Entry 3HOZ (X-ray diffraction, 3.65 A resolution); this record covers chains A and B of the 15 polymer chains in the assembly.

Chain A:
Name: DNA-directed RNA polymerase II subunit RPB1
Organism: Saccharomyces cerevisiae
Notes: EC 2.7.7.6
UniProtKB: P04050 (RPB1_YEAST); numbering as in UniProt (aligned over 1-1733)
Chain sequence (1733 residues; numbered 1 to 1733; the number before each row is that of its first residue):
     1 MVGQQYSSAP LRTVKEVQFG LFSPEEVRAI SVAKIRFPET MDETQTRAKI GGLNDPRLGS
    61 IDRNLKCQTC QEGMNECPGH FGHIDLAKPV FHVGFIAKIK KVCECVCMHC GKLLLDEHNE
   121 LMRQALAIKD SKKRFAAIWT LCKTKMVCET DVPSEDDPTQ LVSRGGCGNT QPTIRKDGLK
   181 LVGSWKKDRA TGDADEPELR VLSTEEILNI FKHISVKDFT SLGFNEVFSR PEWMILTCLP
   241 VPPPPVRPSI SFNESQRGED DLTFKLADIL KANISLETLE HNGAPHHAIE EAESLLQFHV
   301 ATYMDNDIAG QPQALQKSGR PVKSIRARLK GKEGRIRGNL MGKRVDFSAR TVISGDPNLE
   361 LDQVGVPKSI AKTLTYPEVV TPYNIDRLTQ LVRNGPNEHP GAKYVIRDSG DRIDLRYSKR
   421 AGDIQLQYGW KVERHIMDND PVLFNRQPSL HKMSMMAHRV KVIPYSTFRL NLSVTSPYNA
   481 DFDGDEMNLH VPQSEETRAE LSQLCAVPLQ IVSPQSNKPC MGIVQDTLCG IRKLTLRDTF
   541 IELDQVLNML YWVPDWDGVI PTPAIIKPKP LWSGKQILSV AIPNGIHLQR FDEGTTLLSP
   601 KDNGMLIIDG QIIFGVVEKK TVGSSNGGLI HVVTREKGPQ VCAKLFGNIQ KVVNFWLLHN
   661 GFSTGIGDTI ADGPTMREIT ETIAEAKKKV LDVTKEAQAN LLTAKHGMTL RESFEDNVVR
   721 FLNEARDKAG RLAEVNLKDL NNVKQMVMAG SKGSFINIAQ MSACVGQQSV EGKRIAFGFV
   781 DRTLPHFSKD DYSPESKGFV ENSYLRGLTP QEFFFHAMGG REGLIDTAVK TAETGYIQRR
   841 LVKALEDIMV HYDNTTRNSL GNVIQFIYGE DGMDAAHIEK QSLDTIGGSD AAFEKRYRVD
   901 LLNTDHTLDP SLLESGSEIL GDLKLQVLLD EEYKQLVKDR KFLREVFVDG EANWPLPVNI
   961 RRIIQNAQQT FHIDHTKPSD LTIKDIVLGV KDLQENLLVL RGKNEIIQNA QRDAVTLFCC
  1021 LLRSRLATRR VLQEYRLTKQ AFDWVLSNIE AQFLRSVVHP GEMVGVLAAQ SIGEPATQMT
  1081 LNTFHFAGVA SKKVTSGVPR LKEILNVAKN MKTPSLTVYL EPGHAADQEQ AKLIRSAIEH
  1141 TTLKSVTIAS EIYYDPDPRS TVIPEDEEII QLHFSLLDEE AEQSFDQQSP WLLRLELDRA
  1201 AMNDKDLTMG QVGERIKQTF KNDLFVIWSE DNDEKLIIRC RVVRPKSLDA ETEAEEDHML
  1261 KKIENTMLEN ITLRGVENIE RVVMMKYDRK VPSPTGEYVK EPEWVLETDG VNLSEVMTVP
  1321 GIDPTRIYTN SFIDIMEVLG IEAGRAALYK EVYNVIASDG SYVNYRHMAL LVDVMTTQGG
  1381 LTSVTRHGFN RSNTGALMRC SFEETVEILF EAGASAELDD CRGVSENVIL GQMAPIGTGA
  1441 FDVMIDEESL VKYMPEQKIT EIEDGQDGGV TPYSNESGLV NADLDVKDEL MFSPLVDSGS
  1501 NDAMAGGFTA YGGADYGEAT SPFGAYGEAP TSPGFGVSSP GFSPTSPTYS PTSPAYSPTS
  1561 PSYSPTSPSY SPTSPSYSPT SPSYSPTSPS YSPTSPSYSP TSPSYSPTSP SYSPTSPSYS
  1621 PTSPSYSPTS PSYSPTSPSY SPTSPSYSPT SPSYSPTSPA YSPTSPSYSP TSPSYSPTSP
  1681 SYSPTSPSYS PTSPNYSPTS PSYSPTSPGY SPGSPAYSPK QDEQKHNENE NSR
Disordered / not traced: 1, 188-194, 1082-1092, 1176-1185, 1246-1253, 1456-1733
Swiss-Prot annotation at these positions:
  - region: P248 to D260 (Lid loop), N306 to K323 (Rudder loop), P810 to E822 (Bridging helix)
  - binding site (Zn(2+)): C67, C70, C77, H80, C107, C110, C148, C167
  - binding site (Mg(2+)): D481, D483, D485
  - modified residue: T1471 (Phosphothreonine)
  - cross-link (Glycyl lysine isopeptide (Lys-Gly)): K695 (interchain with G-Cter in ubiquitin), K1246 (interchain with G-Cter in ubiquitin), K1350 (interchain with G-Cter in ubiquitin)
  - natural variant: S1653 to P1659 (deletion: In strain: A364A)
  - mutagenesis: K1246 (K1246R: Impairs ubiquitination during transcription stress)
Bound ions: Zn2+ site 1: C67, C70, C77, H80; Zn2+ site 2: C107, C110, C148, C167; Mg2+: D481, D483, D485
From the paper describing this entry:
  - binding site for the 18-nt RNA strand: D483

Chain B:
Name: DNA-directed RNA polymerase II subunit RPB2
Organism: Saccharomyces cerevisiae
Notes: EC 2.7.7.6
UniProtKB: P08518 (RPB2_YEAST); numbering as in UniProt (aligned over 1-1224)
Chain sequence (1224 residues; each row starts with the number of its first residue):
     1 MSDLANSEKY YDEDPYGFED ESAPITAEDS WAVISAFFRE KGLVSQQLDS FNQFVDYTLQ
    61 DIICEDSTLI LEQLAQHTTE SDNISRKYEI SFGKIYVTKP MVNESDGVTH ALYPQEARLR
   121 NLTYSSGLFV DVKKRTYEAI DVPGRELKYE LIAEESEDDS ESGKVFIGRL PIMLRSKNCY
   181 LSEATESDLY KLKECPFDMG GYFIINGSEK VLIAQERSAG NIVQVFKKAA PSPISHVAEI
   241 RSALEKGSRF ISTLQVKLYG REGSSARTIK ATLPYIKQDI PIVIIFRALG IIPDGEILEH
   301 ICYDVNDWQM LEMLKPCVED GFVIQDRETA LDFIGRRGTA LGIKKEKRIQ YAKDILQKEF
   361 LPHITQLEGF ESRKAFFLGY MINRLLLCAL DRKDQDDRDH FGKKRLDLAG PLLAQLFKTL
   421 FKKLTKDIFR YMQRTVEEAH DFNMKLAINA KTITSGLKYA LATGNWGEQK KAMSSRAGVS
   481 QVLNRYTYSS TLSHLRRTNT PIGRDGKLAK PRQLHNTHWG LVCPAETPEG QACGLVKNLS
   541 LMSCISVGTD PMPIITFLSE WGMEPLEDYV PHQSPDATRV FVNGVWHGVH RNPARLMETL
   601 RTLRRKGDIN PEVSMIRDIR EKELKIFTDA GRVYRPLFIV EDDESLGHKE LKVRKGHIAK
   661 LMATEYQDIE GGFEDVEEYT WSSLLNEGLV EYIDAEEEES ILIAMQPEDL EPAEANEEND
   721 LDVDPAKRIR VSHHATTFTH CEIHPSMILG VAASIIPFPD HNQSPRNTYQ SAMGKQAMGV
   781 FLTNYNVRMD TMANILYYPQ KPLGTTRAME YLKFRELPAG QNAIVAIACY SGYNQEDSMI
   841 MNQSSIDRGL FRSLFFRSYM DQEKKYGMSI TETFEKPQRT NTLRMKHGTY DKLDDDGLIA
   901 PGVRVSGEDV IIGKTTPISP DEEELGQRTA YHSKRDASTP LRSTENGIVD QVLVTTNQDG
   961 LKFVKVRVRT TKIPQIGDKF ASRHGQKGTI GITYRREDMP FTAEGIVPDL IINPHAIPSR
  1021 MTVAHLIECL LSKVAALSGN EGDASPFTDI TVEGISKLLR EHGYQSRGFE VMYNGHTGKK
  1081 LMAQIFFGPT YYQRLRHMVD DKIHARARGP MQVLTRQPVE GRSRDGGLRF GEMERDCMIA
  1141 HGAASFLKER LMEASDAFRV HICGICGLMT VIAKLNHNQF ECKGCDNKID IYQIHIPYAA
  1201 KLLFQELMAM NITPRLYTDR SRDF
Disordered / not traced: 1-19, 71-88, 135-163, 337-344, 438-445, 471-472, 505-507, 669-677, 716-721, 920-932
Bound ions: Zn2+: C1163, C1166, C1182, C1185
From the paper describing this entry:
  - binding site for the 18-nt RNA strand: E529, Y769

Chain A / chain B interface:
Residue-residue contacts - 439 pairs, chain A then chain B:
  V2(A) with A1157(B); F1158(B); R1159(B), hydrogen bond (backbone-backbone)
  G3(A) with R1159(B), hydrogen bond (backbone-side chain)
  Q4(A) with R1159(B), hydrogen bond (backbone-side chain)
  Q5(A) with R1159(B), hydrogen bond (backbone-side chain)
  Y6(A) with L1175(B)
  S7(A) with R1159(B); H1161(B), hydrogen bond; L1175(B); F1180(B); Q1193(B), hydrogen bond (backbone-side chain)
  S8(A) with N1178(B), hydrogen bond; F1180(B)
  A9(A) with H1161(B); F1180(B), hydrophobic; Q1193(B), hydrogen bond (backbone-side chain)
  P10(A) with I1191(B); Y1192(B); Q1193(B), hydrogen bond (backbone-backbone)
  L11(A) with Q1193(B); H1195(B)
  R12(A) with Y1192(B), hydrogen bond; Q1193(B), hydrogen bond (backbone-backbone); I1194(B); T1218(B)
  T13(A) with Y1217(B); T1218(B)
  V14(A) with I1194(B), hydrophobic; L1216(B), hydrophobic; Y1217(B)
  K15(A) with Y1217(B), hydrogen bond (backbone-backbone); T1218(B); D1219(B); R1220(B), hydrogen bond (backbone-side chain)
  E16(A) with R1215(B); L1216(B); Y1217(B), hydrogen bond (backbone-backbone); D1219(B); R1220(B); S1221(B), hydrogen bond; R1222(B), hydrogen bond (side chain-backbone)
  V17(A) with R1215(B)
  Q18(A) with T1213(B); R1215(B), hydrogen bond (backbone-backbone)
  F19(A) with T1213(B)
  G20(A) with I1212(B); T1213(B), hydrogen bond (backbone-backbone)
  L21(A) with N1211(B); T1213(B), hydrogen bond (backbone-side chain)
  F22(A) with L1168(B), hydrophobic; M1208(B), hydrophobic; N1211(B), hydrogen bond (backbone-side chain); T1213(B)
  E26(A) with C1166(B); L1168(B); R1215(B), salt bridge
  A29(A) with G1184(B)
  I30(A) with L1168(B), hydrophobic; T1170(B); K1183(B), hydrogen bond (backbone-side chain)
  Q68(A) with I1172(B)
  T69(A) with K1174(B)
  C70(A) with K1174(B)
  E72(A) with K1174(B); L1175(B), hydrogen bond (side chain-backbone); N1176(B)
  M74(A) with R1116(B)
  N75(A) with R1116(B)
  E76(A) with F1158(B); R1159(B), salt bridge; L1175(B)
  P78(A) with K1201(B)
  G79(A) with K1201(B); Q1205(B)
  H80(A) with I1172(B)
  F81(A) with Q1205(B); M1208(B), hydrophobic; A1209(B)
  H92(A) with M1210(B), hydrogen bond (side chain-backbone)
  F95(A) with I1212(B), hydrophobic
  F228(A) with R1215(B)
  L236(A) with N1211(B)
  P240(A) with M1208(B); N1211(B)
  P242(A) with A1209(B), hydrophobic
  P243(A) with Q1205(B)
  P245(A) with L1114(B); Y1198(B); K1201(B)
  V246(A) with L1114(B); Q1205(B)
  P248(A) with L1114(B)
  F252(A) with R935(B), hydrogen bond (backbone-side chain)
  N253(A) with R884(B); R935(B)
  E254(A) with R935(B)
  S255(A) with I918(B); R935(B)
  Q256(A) with I918(B); R935(B)
  Y303(A) with A1209(B)
  M304(A) with M1210(B), hydrophobic
  S318(A) with K470(B)
  I325(A) with E1206(B); A1209(B), hydrophobic; M1210(B), hydrophobic
  R328(A) with E1206(B), salt bridge
  L329(A) with E1206(B); L1207(B), hydrophobic; M1210(B), hydrophobic
  R335(A) with L1114(B); A1199(B); L1202(B); E1206(B), salt bridge
  I336(A) with L1203(B), hydrophobic
  R337(A) with R1129(B); E1132(B), salt bridge
  G338(A) with R1129(B), hydrogen bond (backbone-side chain)
  N339(A) with T1115(B); Q1117(B), hydrogen bond (backbone-side chain)
  L340(A) with A1199(B), hydrophobic; A1200(B); L1203(B), hydrophobic
  M341(A) with E1132(B); R1135(B)
  G342(A) with R1129(B), hydrogen bond (backbone-side chain); F1130(B); G1131(B); E1132(B)
  K343(A) with Q1117(B); R1129(B); F1130(B), hydrogen bond (backbone-backbone); L1151(B), hydrogen bond (side chain-backbone); S1155(B); D1156(B)
  R344(A) with Q1117(B); P1118(B); V1119(B); E1120(B), salt bridge; G1127(B), hydrogen bond (side chain-backbone); L1128(B); R1129(B); S1155(B), hydrogen bond (backbone-side chain)
  V345(A) with P1118(B), hydrophobic; G1127(B); L1128(B), hydrogen bond (backbone-backbone); F1130(B), hydrophobic; R1150(B); A1154(B)
  D346(A) with R1106(B), salt bridge; R1108(B); G1109(B); M1111(B); P1118(B); R1150(B), hydrogen bond (backbone-side chain); A1154(B), hydrogen bond (backbone-backbone)
  F347(A) with R1106(B), hydrogen bond (backbone-backbone); A1107(B); R1108(B); R1150(B), hydrogen bond (backbone-side chain)
  S348(A) with A1105(B); R1106(B), hydrogen bond (backbone-backbone); G1127(B); L1128(B), hydrogen bond (side chain-backbone)
  A349(A) with H1104(B); A1105(B), hydrophobic; L1128(B)
  R350(A) with I1103(B); H1104(B), hydrogen bond (backbone-backbone); L1128(B)
  T351(A) with I1103(B); H1104(B)
  V352(A) with V1099(B), hydrophobic
  D356(A) with Y833(B), hydrogen bond
  P357(A) with G832(B); Y833(B)
  N358(A) with Y833(B), hydrogen bond
  S369(A) with I1103(B)
  I370(A) with I1103(B), hydrophobic; A1105(B), hydrophobic
  T373(A) with A1105(B); R1106(B); A1107(B)
  L374(A) with R1106(B)
  T375(A) with A1107(B)
  R412(A) with R1108(B)
  E433(A) with R1108(B), salt bridge
  L443(A) with M1138(B), hydrophobic; F1146(B), hydrophobic
  N445(A) with E1134(B)
  Q447(A) with R1129(B); E1134(B)
  S449(A) with M1133(B); E1134(B), hydrogen bond; C1137(B)
  H451(A) with C1137(B)
  K452(A) with A1140(B); H1141(B), hydrogen bond (backbone-side chain)
  M455(A) with F1130(B), hydrophobic; E1134(B); C1137(B), hydrophobic; M1138(B), hydrophobic; H1141(B), hydrogen bond (backbone-side chain)
  Y465(A) with I976(B), hydrophobic
  S466(A) with Q975(B), hydrogen bond; V1099(B); D1100(B), hydrogen bond; I1103(B)
  T467(A) with G977(B); V1099(B)
  R469(A) with Y833(B); G991(B), hydrogen bond (side chain-backbone)
  L472(A) with Q835(B)
  T475(A) with E836(B)
  A480(A) with E836(B)
  D481(A) with E836(B)
  F482(A) with Q835(B); E836(B), hydrogen bond (backbone-backbone); D837(B); S838(B); T989(B), hydrogen bond (backbone-side chain)
  D483(A) with D837(B); K979(B); K987(B); G988(B); T989(B)
  G484(A) with T989(B)
  E486(A) with K1102(B), salt bridge
  N488(A) with L1128(B)
  H490(A) with F1130(B); R1150(B), hydrogen bond
  V491(A) with R1150(B), hydrogen bond (backbone-side chain)
  P492(A) with E1149(B)
  Q493(A) with E1149(B), hydrogen bond (backbone-side chain)
  S494(A) with E1149(B), hydrogen bond (backbone-side chain)
  E496(A) with S1145(B), hydrogen bond
  T497(A) with F1146(B); E1149(B), hydrogen bond
  E500(A) with A1143(B); A1144(B), hydrogen bond (side chain-backbone); S1145(B), hydrogen bond (side chain-backbone); F1146(B), hydrogen bond (side chain-backbone)
  L504(A) with H1141(B)
  C505(A) with H1141(B)
  Q510(A) with H1141(B)
  V524(A) with Q835(B)
  Q525(A) with Q835(B); E836(B), hydrogen bond (side chain-backbone); H1015(B)
  D526(A) with C829(B); G832(B); Q835(B), hydrogen bond (backbone-side chain); N1013(B), hydrogen bond; H1015(B), salt bridge
  T527(A) with Q835(B)
  C529(A) with H1015(B)
  E542(A) with K1079(B), salt bridge
  L658(A) with Y830(B), hydrophobic; S831(B); N1074(B), hydrogen bond (backbone-side chain); H1076(B); L1081(B)
  H659(A) with N1074(B), hydrogen bond; L1081(B); M1082(B)
  N660(A) with L1081(B); M1082(B); A1083(B), hydrogen bond (backbone-backbone)
  G661(A) with L1081(B); A1083(B)
  F662(A) with A828(B); C829(B), hydrogen bond (backbone-backbone); P1014(B), hydrophobic; A1083(B)
  S663(A) with I827(B), hydrogen bond (side chain-backbone); P1014(B); Q1084(B); I1085(B); F1086(B), hydrogen bond (side chain-backbone)
  T664(A) with I827(B); P1014(B); I1017(B); F1086(B)
  G665(A) with L1026(B); F1069(B); F1086(B)
  I666(A) with L1026(B); I1027(B), hydrophobic; R1067(B); F1086(B), hydrophobic
  G667(A) with R1067(B); F1069(B)
  D668(A) with F1069(B)
  I670(A) with V1052(B), hydrophobic; R1067(B)
  T680(A) with I729(B)
  N742(A) with F1069(B)
  M746(A) with P1014(B); H1015(B), hydrogen bond; P1018(B), hydrophobic
  S751(A) with H1015(B), hydrogen bond
  K752(A) with H1015(B); S1019(B)
  G753(A) with P1018(B); S1019(B), hydrogen bond (backbone-side chain)
  N757(A) with P1018(B); S1019(B); M1021(B)
  Q760(A) with M1021(B)
  A776(A) with N516(B)
  F777(A) with N516(B)
  G778(A) with H515(B); N516(B), hydrogen bond (backbone-side chain); E699(B)
  F779(A) with T517(B); E698(B); E699(B)
  V780(A) with E699(B), hydrogen bond (backbone-side chain)
  R782(A) with E698(B); E699(B), hydrogen bond (side chain-backbone); I701(B), hydrogen bond (side chain-backbone)
  T783(A) with N516(B)
  L784(A) with W519(B), hydrophobic
  P785(A) with E698(B); I701(B); L702(B); I703(B), hydrogen bond (backbone-backbone)
  H786(A) with W519(B); R635(B); L702(B); I703(B); M705(B), hydrogen bond; E742(B), salt bridge
  F787(A) with L702(B)
  K789(A) with R620(B)
  E795(A) with V731(B)
  E801(A) with I729(B)
  N802(A) with R728(B); I729(B), hydrogen bond (side chain-backbone)
  Y804(A) with H761(B), hydrogen bond (backbone-side chain); N762(B); Q763(B); M1021(B), hydrophobic
  L805(A) with H761(B); V1052(B), hydrophobic
  R806(A) with P725(B); K727(B); R728(B); I729(B); H761(B)
  G807(A) with R728(B), hydrogen bond (backbone-side chain); D760(B); H761(B)
  L808(A) with D760(B), hydrogen bond (backbone-backbone); F1047(B)
  T809(A) with I729(B); F1047(B)
  P810(A) with W519(B); M705(B), hydrophobic; P745(B), hydrophobic; F1047(B)
  Q811(A) with M705(B), hydrogen bond
  F813(A) with P524(B), hydrophobic; L749(B), hydrophobic; P759(B); F1047(B), hydrophobic
  F814(A) with H515(B); N516(B); W519(B), hydrophobic
  H816(A) with Q763(B); S764(B), hydrogen bond (side chain-backbone)
  A817(A) with L514(B), hydrophobic; P524(B), hydrophobic; S764(B)
  M818(A) with L514(B); N516(B)
  G820(A) with S764(B)
  R821(A) with R512(B), hydrogen bond (side chain-backbone); Q513(B); L514(B); P524(B); T527(B); G534(B)
  E822(A) with Q513(B)
  L824(A) with T768(B)
  I825(A) with R512(B); Q513(B)
  A828(A) with G530(B)
  Q838(A) with M1133(B)
  R839(A) with E1132(B), salt bridge
  V842(A) with D1136(B)
  K843(A) with R1135(B)
  E846(A) with R1135(B), salt bridge
  L860(A) with F1224(B)
  M1063(A) with I1139(B)
  V1066(A) with D1136(B); I1139(B), hydrophobic; A1140(B), hydrophobic
  Q1070(A) with D1136(B); C1137(B)
  K1144(A) with E262(B), salt bridge
  N1265(A) with G263(B), hydrogen bond (side chain-backbone); S264(B)
  E1269(A) with G263(B)
  L1409(A) with L1207(B), hydrophobic; I1212(B)
  F1410(A) with M1210(B), hydrophobic; I1212(B), hydrophobic
  L1418(A) with R1222(B), hydrogen bond (backbone-side chain)
  D1420(A) with R1220(B), hydrogen bond (backbone-side chain); R1222(B), salt bridge
  R1422(A) with F1224(B)
  V1424(A) with I1139(B), hydrophobic
  S1425(A) with R1135(B), hydrogen bond
  V1428(A) with R1135(B); L1151(B), hydrophobic
  I1429(A) with P1197(B); A1200(B)
  L1430(A) with H1195(B); I1196(B); P1197(B)
  G1431(A) with K1148(B); M1152(B); P1197(B)
  Q1432(A) with K1148(B)
  M1433(A) with A1144(B), hydrophobic; S1145(B); K1148(B)
  A1434(A) with A1144(B)
  I1436(A) with I1139(B), hydrophobic; G1142(B); A1144(B)
  G1437(A) with G1142(B)
  T1438(A) with G1142(B), hydrogen bond (side chain-backbone); A1143(B); A1144(B), hydrogen bond (side chain-backbone); S1145(B)
  G1439(A) with A1144(B)
Interface residues without a listed pair, chain A (224 interface residues in all): V27, V32, C238, G319, R326, S354, G355, P367, P448, L450, L501, L657, I756, M761, E771, D790, H1258, L1397, G1413
Interface residues without a listed pair, chain B (203 interface residues in all): S265, E319, H400, A509, H518, C523, Q531, C533, A695, S700, A726, R730, I748, P765, N767, Y769, N834, I990, V1023, L1030, T1077, K1080, V1113, L1147, V1160, V1171, A1173, F1204, P1214

Overview:
224 residues of chain A and 203 residues of chain B are in contact, with 89 hydrogen bonds and 16 salt
bridges. Among the polar pairs are E26(A)-R1215(B), E76(A)-R1159(B) and R328(A)-E1206(B). From the paper: a
binding site for the 18-nt RNA strand at D483(A) and E529(B) among others.
Here chain A is DNA-directed RNA polymerase II subunit RPB1 and chain B is DNA-directed RNA polymerase II
subunit RPB2, both from Saccharomyces cerevisiae. Entry 3HOZ (Complete RNA polymerase II elongation complex IV
with a T-U mismatch and a frayed RNA 3'-guanine) was determined by X-ray diffraction (same publication as
3HOU, 3HOV, 3HOW, 3HOX and 3HOY).
